6U3I - chains A and H of the 4 polymer chains in the assembly; structure by X-ray diffraction, 2.90 A resolution.

[Chain A]
Molecule: Proprotein convertase subtilisin/kexin type 9
From: Homo sapiens
Notes: EC 3.4.21.-
UniProt: Q8NBP7 (PCSK9_HUMAN); numbering as in UniProt (aligned over 1-692)
Chain sequence (700 residues; numbered 1 to 700; the number before each row is that of its first residue):
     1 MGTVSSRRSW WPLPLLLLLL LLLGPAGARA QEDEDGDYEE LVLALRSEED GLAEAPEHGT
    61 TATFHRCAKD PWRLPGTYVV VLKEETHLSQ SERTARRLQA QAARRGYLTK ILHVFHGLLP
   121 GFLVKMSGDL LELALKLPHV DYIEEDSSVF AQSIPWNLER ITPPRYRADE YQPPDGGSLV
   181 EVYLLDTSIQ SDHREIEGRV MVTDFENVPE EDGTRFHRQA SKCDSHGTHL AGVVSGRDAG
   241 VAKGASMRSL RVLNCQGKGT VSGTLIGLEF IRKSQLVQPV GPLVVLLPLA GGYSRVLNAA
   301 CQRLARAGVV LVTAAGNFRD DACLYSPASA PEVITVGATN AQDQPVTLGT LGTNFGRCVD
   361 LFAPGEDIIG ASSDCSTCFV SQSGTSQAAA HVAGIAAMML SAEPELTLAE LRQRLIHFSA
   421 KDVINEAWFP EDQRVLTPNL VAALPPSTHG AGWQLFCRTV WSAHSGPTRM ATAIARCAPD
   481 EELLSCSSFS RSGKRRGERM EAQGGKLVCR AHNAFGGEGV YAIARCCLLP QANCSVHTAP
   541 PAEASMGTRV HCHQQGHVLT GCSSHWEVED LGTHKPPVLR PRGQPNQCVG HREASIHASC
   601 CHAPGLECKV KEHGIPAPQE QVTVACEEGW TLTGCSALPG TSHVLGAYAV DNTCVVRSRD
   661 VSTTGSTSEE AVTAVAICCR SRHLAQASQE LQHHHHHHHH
Not modelled in the structure: 1-60, 153-176, 447-452, 661-670, 683-700
Cystine bridges: C223-C255, C323-C358, C375-C378, C457-C527, C477-C526, C486-C509, C534-C601, C552-C600, C562-C588, C608-C679, C626-C678, C635-C654
Differences from the reference sequence: variant I474 (Val in Q8NBP7), E670 (Gly in Q8NBP7); expression tag (693-700)
Ion coordination: Ca2+: G106, C552, Q554, H557

[Chain H]
Molecule: 7G7 heavy chain
From: Mus musculus
Notes: fragment: Fab
Chain sequence (223 residues; numbered 1 to 223; the number before each row is that of its first residue):
     1 QVQLKQSGAE LVRPGASVKL SCKASGYIFT DYYINWLKKR PGQGLEWIAR IYPGSGHTYY
    61 NENFKDKATL TAEKSSSNVY MQLSSLTSED SAVYFCAREN FYGSSYVDWY FDVWGTGTTV
   121 TVSSAKTTPP SVYPLAPGCG DTTGSSVTLG CLVKGYFPES VTVTWNSGSL SSSVHTFPAL
   181 LQSGLYTMSS SVTVPSSTWP SQTVTCSVAH PASSTTVDKK LEP
Not modelled in the structure: 223
Cystine bridges: C22-C96, C151-C206

[Interface between chain A and chain H]
Contacting residue pairs (38; chain A residue first):
  H537(A) - Y106(H)
  T538(A) - Y59(H)
  A539(A) - Y106(H)  hydrophobic
  P540(A) - R50(H)
  P540(A) - Y59(H)  hydrophobic
  P541(A) - Y33(H)  hydrogen bond (backbone-side chain)
  P541(A) - R50(H)  hydrogen bond (backbone-side chain)
  P541(A) - Y59(H)
  A542(A) - Y33(H)
  E543(A) - Y33(H)  hydrogen bond (backbone-side chain)
  E543(A) - Y52(H)
  E543(A) - S55(H)  hydrogen bond
  E543(A) - H57(H)  salt bridge
  A544(A) - Y33(H)
  A544(A) - Y52(H)  hydrophobic
  M546(A) - F101(H)
  M546(A) - Y102(H)
  M546(A) - G103(H)
  G547(A) - F101(H)
  G547(A) - G103(H)  hydrogen bond (backbone-backbone)
  G547(A) - S104(H)  hydrogen bond (backbone-backbone)
  G547(A) - S105(H)
  G547(A) - Y106(H)
  T548(A) - S104(H)  hydrogen bond (backbone-backbone)
  R549(A) - S104(H)  hydrogen bond (backbone-backbone)
  R549(A) - S105(H)
  R549(A) - Y106(H)  hydrogen bond (backbone-backbone)
  V550(A) - Y106(H)  hydrophobic
  H551(A) - S105(H)  hydrogen bond
  H551(A) - Y106(H)
  H553(A) - Y106(H)  hydrogen bond
  H553(A) - V107(H)
  E567(A) - T58(H)
  E567(A) - Y59(H)
  E567(A) - K65(H)  salt bridge
  V568(A) - H57(H)
  E569(A) - T58(H)  hydrogen bond
  S595(A) - Y59(H)
Other interface residues (no listed pair), chain A (20 interface residues in all): E593
Other interface residues (no listed pair), chain H (16 interface residues in all): D31

[Overview]
20 residues of chain A face 16 of chain H across their interface, with 12 hydrogen bonds and 2 salt bridges.
Among the polar pairs are E543(A)-H57(H), E567(A)-K65(H) and P541(A)-Y33(H). G106(A), C552(A), Q554(A) and
H557(A) form the Ca2+ site.
Here chain A is Proprotein convertase subtilisin/kexin type 9 (Homo sapiens) and chain H is 7G7 heavy chain
(Mus musculus). Entry 6U3I (Design of organo-peptides as bipartite PCSK9 antagonists) was determined by X-ray
diffraction (same publication as 6U2F).
